Entry 3NBD (X-ray diffraction, 1.15 A resolution); this record covers chains A and B.

Chain A (and B):
Protein: Ricin B-like lectin
Organism: Clitocybe nebularis
Notes: chain B of this document is another copy of the same molecule, construct and numbering; everything in this record applies to it too
UniProtKB: B2ZRS9 (B2ZRS9_CLINE); residues 1-148 here correspond to UniProt positions 2-149 (UniProt number = residue number + 1)
Amino-acid sequence (148 residues; each row starts with the number of its first residue):
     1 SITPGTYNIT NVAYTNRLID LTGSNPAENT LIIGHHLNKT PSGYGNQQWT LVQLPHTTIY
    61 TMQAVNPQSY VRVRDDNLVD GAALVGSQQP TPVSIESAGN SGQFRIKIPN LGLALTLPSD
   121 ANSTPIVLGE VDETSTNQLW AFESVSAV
Swiss-Prot annotation at these positions:
  - region: Pro109 to Leu111 (Involved in dimerization)
  - binding site (a carbohydrate): Asp20, Gly23, Asn38, Asn46
  - modified residue: Ser1 (N-acetylserine)
Reported in the primary citation:
  - self-association interface (contacts with another copy of this molecule); pairs are residue here / residue on that copy: Pro109-Asn110, Val52, Leu54, Pro55, Ile59
  - binding site for beta-D-galactopyranose: Asp20, Gly23, Asn38, Asn46
  - mutagenesis - D20R: abolished binding to glycan microarray

Interface between chain A and chain B:
Pairs across the interface - 23 pairs, chain A then chain B:
  Val52(A) - Leu54(B)
  Leu54(A) - Val52(B)
  Leu54(A) - Leu54(B)
  Leu54(A) - Ile59(B)  hydrophobic
  His56(A) - Tyr70(B)
  His56(A) - Pro90(B)
  Thr57(A) - Thr61(B)
  Thr57(A) - Pro92(B)
  Ile59(A) - Leu54(B)  hydrophobic
  Ile59(A) - Pro92(B)  hydrophobic
  Thr61(A) - Thr57(B)
  Tyr70(A) - His56(B)
  Leu78(A) - Asn110(B)
  Pro90(A) - His56(B)
  Pro92(A) - Thr57(B)
  Pro92(A) - Ile59(B)  hydrophobic
  Ile108(A) - Asn110(B)
  Pro109(A) - Asn110(B)  hydrogen bond (backbone-side chain)
  Asn110(A) - Leu78(B)
  Asn110(A) - Ile108(B)
  Asn110(A) - Pro109(B)  hydrogen bond (side chain-backbone)
  Asn110(A) - Leu111(B)
  Leu111(A) - Asn110(B)
Also at the interface, not in a pair above, chain A (17 interface residues in all): Gln53, Pro55, Tyr60
Also at the interface, not in a pair above, chain B (17 interface residues in all): Gln53, Pro55, Tyr60

Overview:
Chain A and chain B each contribute 17 residues to their interface, with 2 hydrogen bonds. The hydrogen-bonded
pair is Pro109(A)-Asn110(B). UniProt lists 4 carbohydrate-binding residues on chain A. The paper reports a
binding site for beta-D-galactopyranose at Asp20(A), Gly23(A) and Asn38(A) among others; D20R of chain A
abolishes binding to glycan microarray.
Both chains are Ricin B-like lectin (Clitocybe nebularis). Entry 3NBD (Clitocybe nebularis ricin B-like lectin
(CNL) in complex with lactose, crystallized at pH 7.1) was determined by X-ray diffraction, deposited together
with 3NBC.
